Entry 8PY4 (electron microscopy, 3.00 A resolution); this record covers chains F and B of the 6 polymer chains in the assembly.

# Chain F
Protein: 5d3(fab) heavy chain variable domain
Source organism: Mus musculus
Notes: antibody fragment or engineered binder
Amino-acid sequence (221 residues; row label = number of the first residue in the row):
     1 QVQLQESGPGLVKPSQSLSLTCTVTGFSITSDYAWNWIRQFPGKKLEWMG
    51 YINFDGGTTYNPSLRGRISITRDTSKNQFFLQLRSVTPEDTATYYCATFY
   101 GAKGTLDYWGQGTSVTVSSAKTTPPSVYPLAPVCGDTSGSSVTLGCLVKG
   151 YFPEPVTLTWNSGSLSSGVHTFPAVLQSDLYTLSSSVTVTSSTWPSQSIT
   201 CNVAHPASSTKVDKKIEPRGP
Unresolved in the structure: 1, 120-221
Disulfides: Cys22-Cys96

# Chain B
Protein: Broad substrate specificity ATP-binding cassette transporter ABCG2
Source organism: Homo sapiens
Notes: EC 7.6.2.2
Reference sequence: Q9UNQ0 (ABCG2_HUMAN); residue numbers follow UniProt; this construct covers 2-655
Amino-acid sequence (665 residues; each row starts with the number of its first residue; numbers below 1 keep their minus sign (Met-9 is residue -9)):
    -9 MDYKDDDDKGSSSSNVEVFIPVSQGNTNGFPATASNDLKAFTEGAVLSFH
    41 NICYRVKLKSGFLPCRKPVEKEILSNINGIMKPGLNAILGPTGGGKSSLL
    91 DVLAARKDPSGLSGDVLINGAPRPANFKCNSGYVVQDDVVMGTLTVRENL
   141 QFSAALRLATTMTNHEKNERINRVIQELGLDKVADSKVGTQFIRGVSGGE
   191 RKRTSIGMELITDPSILFLDEPTTGLDSSTANAVLLLLKRMSKQGRTIIF
   241 SIHQPRYSIFKLFDSLTLLASGRLMFHGPAQEALGYFESAGYHCEAYNNP
   291 ADFFLDIINGDSTAVALNREEDFKATEIIEPSKQDKPLIEKLAEIYVNSS
   341 FYKETKAELHQLSGGEKKKKITVFKEISYTTSFCHQLRWVSKRSFKNLLG
   391 NPQASIAQIIVTVVLGLVIGAIYFGLKNDSTGIQNRAGVLFFLTTNQCFS
   441 SVSAVELFVVEKKLFIHEYISGYYRVSSYFLGKLLSDLLPMRMLPSIIFT
   491 CIVYFMLGLKPKADAFFVMMFTLMMVAYSASSMALAIAAGQSVVSVATLL
   541 MTICFVFMMIFSGLLVNLTTIASWLSWLQYFSIPRYGFTALQHNEFLGQN
   591 FCPGLNATGNNPCNYATCTGEEYLVKQGIDLSPWGLWKNHVALACMIVIF
   641 LTIAYLKLLFLKKYS
Unresolved in the structure: -9 to 34, 47-60, 302-327, 355-368, 655
Disulfides: Cys592-Cys608
Glycans and other covalent adducts: N-acetylglucosamine (NAG) linked to Asn596
Sequence notes: initiating methionine (-9); expression tag (-8 to 1)
Swiss-Prot annotation at these positions:
  - binding site (ATP): Gly80 to Ser87, Arg184 to Glu190, Glu211, His243
  - site (Not glycosylated): Asn418, Asn557
  - modified residue: Thr362 (Phosphothreonine)
  - glycosylation: Asn596 (N-linked (GlcNAc...) asparagine)
  - natural variant: Val12 (V12M: Found in Jr(a-) blood group phenotype), Gln141 (Q141K: Associated with high serum levels of uric acid and increased risk of gout), Arg147 (R147W: Loss of protein expression), Thr153 (T153M: Decreased protein abundance), Lys360 (deletion: No effect on protein abundance), Phe373 (F373C: Decreased protein abundance), Thr421 (T421A: No effect on protein abundance), Thr434 (T434M: No effect on protein abundance), Ser476 (S476P: No effect on protein abundance), Ser572 (S572R: Decreased protein abundance), Asp620 (D620N: No effect on protein abundance)
  - mutagenesis: Met71 (M71V: Decreased protein abundance. No effect on substrate transmembrane transport), Lys86 (K86M: Decreased protein abundance. Decreased localization to the plasma membrane and retained intracellularly. Loss of ATPase-coupled transmembrane transporter activity), Glu211 (E211Q: Decreased estrone-3 sulfate ATPase-coupled transmembrane transporter activity. Decreased substrate-induced ATP hydrolysis ...), Thr362 (T362A: Loss of phosphorylation by PIM1. Decreased localization to the plasma membrane. Decreased homooligomerization. Loss of function in resistance to drug treatment ...), Arg383 (R383C: Loss of protein expression), Asn418 (N418Q: No effect), Thr435 (T435A: No effect on stability. Increased estrone-3 sulfate ATPase-coupled transmembrane transporter activity. Increased substrate-induced ATP hydrolysis. Increased substrate transport ...), Asn436 (N436A: No effect on stability. Decreased estrone-3 sulfate ATPase-coupled transmembrane transporter activity. Decreased substrate-induced ATP hydrolysis. Decreased substrate transport), Phe439 (F439A: No effect on stability. Decreased estrone-3 sulfate ATPase-coupled transmembrane transporter activity. Decreased substrate-induced ATP hydrolysis. Decreased substrate transport), Arg482 (R482D: Decreases ATPase activity; R482G/N/S/T: Increases ATPase activity; R482K/I/M/Y: No change in ATPase activity; R482T/Y: Decreases transport activity), Val546 (V546A: No effect on stability. No effect on estrone-3 sulfate ATPase-coupled transmembrane transporter activity. No effect on substrate-induced ATP hydrolysis. No effect on substrate transport ...), Met549 (M549A: No effect on stability. No effect on estrone-3 sulfate ATPase-coupled transmembrane transporter activity. No effect on substrate-induced ATP hydrolysis. No effect on substrate transport), 7 further mutagenesis entries in UniProt
Reported in the primary citation:
  - binding site for ko143: Asn436, Phe439

# Interface between chain F and chain B
Contacting residue pairs (17; chain F residue first):
  Ser31(F) with Asn596(B), hydrogen bond (backbone-side chain)
  Asp32(F) with Gly594(B); Leu595(B); Asn596(B), hydrogen bond (side chain-backbone)
  Tyr33(F) with Gly594(B)
  Ala34(F) with Gly594(B)
  Tyr51(F) with Pro593(B)
  Asn53(F) with Pro593(B); Gly594(B), hydrogen bond (side chain-backbone)
  Phe54(F) with Leu595(B); Asn596(B)
  Asp55(F) with Asn590(B)
  Phe99(F) with Pro593(B)
  Tyr100(F) with Gly594(B); Leu595(B), hydrophobic
  Gly101(F) with Pro593(B)
  Ala102(F) with Leu595(B), hydrophobic

# Summary
12 residues of chain F face 5 of chain B across their interface; the contacts include 3 hydrogen bonds. Polar
contacts include Ser31(F)-Asn596(B), Asp32(F)-Asn596(B) and Asn53(F)-Gly594(B). UniProt lists 17 ATP-binding
residues and 19 mutagenesis sites on chain B. The paper reports a binding site for ko143 at Asn436(B) and
Phe439(B).
Chain F is 5d3(fab) heavy chain variable domain (Mus musculus) and chain B is Broad substrate specificity
ATP-binding cassette transporter ABCG2 (Homo sapiens); the structure, ABCG2 in complex with ko143 and 5D3 Fab,
was determined by electron microscopy (same publication as 8PXO, 8Q7B and 8QCM).
